Entry 9JXS (electron microscopy, 2.93 A resolution); this record covers chains F and M of the 13 polymer chains in the assembly.

# Chain F
Name: CRISPR system Cascade subunit CasC
Organism: Candidatus Cloacimonetes bacterium ADurb.Bin088
Reference sequence: A0A1V6F8B5 (A0A1V6F8B5_9BACT); residues 1-378 here = UniProt positions 1-378
Amino-acid sequence (378 residues; row label = number of the first residue in the row):
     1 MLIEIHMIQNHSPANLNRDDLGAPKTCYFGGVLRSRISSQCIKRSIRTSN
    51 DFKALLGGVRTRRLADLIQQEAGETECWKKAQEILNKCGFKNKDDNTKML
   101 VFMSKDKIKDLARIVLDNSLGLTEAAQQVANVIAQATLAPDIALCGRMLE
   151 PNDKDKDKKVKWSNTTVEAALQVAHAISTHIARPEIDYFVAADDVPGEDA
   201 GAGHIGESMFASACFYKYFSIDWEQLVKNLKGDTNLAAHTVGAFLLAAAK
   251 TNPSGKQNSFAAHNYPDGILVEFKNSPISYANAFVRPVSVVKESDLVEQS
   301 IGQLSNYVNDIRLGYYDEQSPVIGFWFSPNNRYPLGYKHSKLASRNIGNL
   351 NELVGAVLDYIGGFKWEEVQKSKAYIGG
Not modelled in the structure: 93-96, 373-378

# Chain M
Molecule: 54-nt DNA strand
Sequence (54 nucleotides; row label = number of the first residue in the row):
     1 GCTTGACATGTGTGCTAAGCGCACCTAATTTCCTGACGGCAATCCTTACC
    51 AGCT
Not modelled in the structure: 1-5

# How chain F and chain M interact
Residue-residue contacts (17):
  Arg-62(F) with DG38(M), hydrogen bond to the phosphate; DG39(M), salt bridge to the phosphate
  Glu-150(F) with DA41(M), sugar contact
  Pro-151(F) with DA41(M), sugar contact; DA42(M), sugar contact
  Asn-152(F) with DA41(M), sugar contact
  Asp-153(F) with DA42(M), hydrogen bond to the phosphate
  Asp-199(F) with DT30(M), base contact; DT31(M), sugar contact
  Ala-200(F) with DT31(M), base contact
  Gly-201(F) with DT31(M), base contact
  Ala-202(F) with DC32(M), sugar contact
  Gly-203(F) with DC33(M), sugar contact
  His-204(F) with DC33(M), hydrogen bond to the phosphate; DT34(M), stacking on the base
  Ile-205(F) with DC32(M), base contact; DC33(M), base contact
Other interface residues (no listed pair), chain F (13 interface residues in all): Met-99

# Summary
Chain F and chain M form an interface of 13 and 9 residues respectively, with 3 hydrogen bonds, 1 salt bridge
and 1 aromatic stacking contact. Polar contacts include Arg-62(F)/DG38(M), Asp-153(F)/DA42(M) and
His-204(F)/DC33(M).
Chain F is CRISPR system Cascade subunit CasC (Candidatus Cloacimonetes bacterium ADurb.Bin088) and chain M is
a 54-nt DNA strand; the structure, Cryo-EM structure of Cas5-HNH Cascade bound with dsDNA, was determined by
electron microscopy, deposited together with 8ZM3, 8ZOL, 8ZP9 and 8ZP7.
